Entry 2MPA (X-ray diffraction, 2.60 A resolution); this record covers chains L and H of the 3 polymer chains in the assembly.

[Chain L]
Molecule: MN12H2 IGG2A-KAPPA, light chain
Organism: Mus musculus
Notes: fragment: fab fragment
Reference sequence: P01837 (IGKC_MOUSE); residues 121-219 here correspond to UniProt positions 8-106 (UniProt number = residue number - 113)
Sequence (219 residues; row label = number of the first residue in the row):
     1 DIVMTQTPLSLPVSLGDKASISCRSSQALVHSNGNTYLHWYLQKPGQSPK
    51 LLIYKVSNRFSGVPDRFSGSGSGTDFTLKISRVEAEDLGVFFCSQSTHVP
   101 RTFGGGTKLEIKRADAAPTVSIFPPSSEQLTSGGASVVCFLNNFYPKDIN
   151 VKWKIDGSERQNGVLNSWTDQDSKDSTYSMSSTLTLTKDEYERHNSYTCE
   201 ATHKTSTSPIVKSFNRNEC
Cystine bridges: Cys23-Cys93, Cys139-Cys199
Ion coordination: Cd2+ near His98 (its only coordinating residue here)

[Chain H]
Molecule: MN12H2 IGG2A-KAPPA, heavy chain
Organism: Mus musculus
Notes: fragment: fab fragment
Reference sequence: P84751 (HVM63_MOUSE); residues 122-225 here correspond to UniProt positions 121-224 (UniProt number = residue number - 1)
Sequence (225 residues; numbered 1 to 225; the number before each row is that of its first residue):
     1 EVNLQQSGTVLARPGASVRMSCKASGYSFTSYWLHWIKQRPGQGLEWIGG
    51 IYPGNRDTRYTQRFKDKAKLTAVTSANTAYMELSSLTNEDSAVYYCSIIY
   101 FDYADFIMDYWGQGTTVTVSSAKTTAPSVYPLAPVCGDTTGSSVTLGCLV
   151 KGYFPEPVTLTWNSGSLSSGVHTFPAVLQSDLYTLSSSVTVTSSTWPSQS
   201 ITCNVAHPASSTKVDKKIEPRGPTI
Unresolved in the structure: 225
Cystine bridges: Cys22-Cys96, Cys148-Cys203

[Chain L / chain H interface]
Cross-chain cystine bridges: Cys219(L)-Cys136(H)
Residue-residue contacts (75; chain L residue first):
  Asn35(L) with Asp102(H)
  Tyr37(L) with Asp102(H), hydrogen bond
  His39(L) with Phe101(H)
  Tyr41(L) with Asp109(H), hydrogen bond; Trp111(H)
  Gln43(L) with Gln39(H), hydrogen bond; Tyr95(H)
  Gln47(L) with Tyr95(H), hydrogen bond (backbone-side chain)
  Ser48(L) with Tyr95(H); Trp111(H); Gly112(H)
  Pro49(L) with Leu45(H), hydrophobic; Trp111(H)
  Leu51(L) with Asp109(H)
  Tyr54(L) with Phe101(H), hydrophobic; Ile107(H)
  Lys55(L) with Phe101(H), hydrogen bond (side chain-backbone)
  Phe60(L) with Ile107(H), hydrophobic
  Pro100(L) with Trp47(H), hydrophobic; Thr61(H)
  Arg101(L) with His35(H), hydrogen bond; Ile37(H); Trp47(H); Ser97(H), hydrogen bond; Ile99(H)
  Phe103(L) with Ile37(H), hydrophobic; Leu45(H), hydrophobic; Trp111(H), hydrophobic
  Ser121(L) with Thr145(H)
  Phe123(L) with Leu132(H); Ala133(H); Pro134(H); Thr145(H)
  Pro124(L) with Val135(H), hydrophobic; Arg221(H), hydrogen bond (backbone-side chain)
  Pro125(L) with Arg221(H), hydrogen bond (backbone-side chain)
  Ser126(L) with Tyr130(H); Pro131(H); Arg221(H)
  Glu128(L) with Tyr130(H); Pro131(H); Lys216(H), salt bridge
  Gln129(L) with Tyr130(H)
  Ser132(L) with Tyr130(H)
  Ser136(L) with Leu149(H); Lys151(H)
  Val138(L) with Leu149(H), hydrophobic
  Phe140(L) with Leu132(H), hydrophobic; Phe174(H), hydrophobic; Ser187(H); Ser188(H)
  Asn142(L) with His172(H); Phe174(H); Ser188(H)
  Asn143(L) with His172(H), hydrogen bond
  Leu165(L) with Val177(H), hydrophobic; Gln179(H)
  Asn166(L) with Val177(H)
  Ser167(L) with Phe174(H); Pro175(H), hydrogen bond (side chain-backbone); Val177(H)
  Trp168(L) with Pro175(H)
  Thr169(L) with Phe174(H)
  Ser179(L) with His172(H); Phe174(H)
  Met180(L) with Phe174(H), hydrophobic
  Ser181(L) with Phe174(H); Ser186(H), hydrogen bond
  Tyr191(L) with Thr224(H), hydrogen bond
  Arg216(L) with Thr224(H)
  Asn217(L) with Pro223(H); Thr224(H), hydrogen bond (backbone-side chain)
  Glu218(L) with Pro223(H)
  Cys219(L) with Cys136(H), disulfide; Pro223(H), hydrophobic
Other interface residues (no listed pair), chain L (47 interface residues in all): Asn33, Ser96, Val99, Asp172, Thr185, Phe214
Other interface residues (no listed pair), chain H (42 interface residues in all): Tyr110, Val129, Leu146, Gly147, Thr173

[Summary]
47 residues of chain L and 42 residues of chain H are in contact; the contacts include 1 disulfide bond, 14
hydrogen bonds and 1 salt bridge. Among the polar pairs are Glu128(L)-Lys216(H), Tyr37(L)-Asp102(H) and
Tyr41(L)-Asp109(H).
Here chain L is MN12H2 IGG2A-KAPPA, light chain and chain H is MN12H2 IGG2A-KAPPA, heavy chain, both from Mus
musculus. Entry 2MPA (Bactericidal antibody against neisseria meningitidis) was determined by X-ray
diffraction, deposited together with 1MPA.
